Entry 6WDO (electron microscopy, 3.60 A resolution); this record covers chains O and P of the 20 polymer chains in the assembly.

== Chain O ==
Protein: Calcium uniporter protein, mitochondrial
Organism: Homo sapiens
Reference sequence: Q8NE86 (MCU_HUMAN), isoform Q8NE86-3; residues 74-346 here correspond to UniProt positions 25-297 (UniProt number = residue number - 49)
Sequence (273 residues; each row starts with the number of its first residue):
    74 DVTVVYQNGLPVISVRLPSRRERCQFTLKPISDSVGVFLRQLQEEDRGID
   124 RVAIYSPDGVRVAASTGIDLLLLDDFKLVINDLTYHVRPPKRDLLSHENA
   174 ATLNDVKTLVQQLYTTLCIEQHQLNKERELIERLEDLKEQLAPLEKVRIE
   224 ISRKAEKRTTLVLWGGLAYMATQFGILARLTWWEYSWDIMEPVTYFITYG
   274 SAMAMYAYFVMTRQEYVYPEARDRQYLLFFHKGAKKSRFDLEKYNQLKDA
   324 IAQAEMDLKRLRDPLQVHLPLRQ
Not modelled in the structure: 74, 165-171, 337-346
Metal / ion sites: Ca2+: Glu264 (shared with 1 residue of chain I; 1 residue of chain K; 1 residue of chain M)

== Chain P ==
Protein: Essential MCU regulator, mitochondrial
Organism: Homo sapiens
Reference sequence: Q9H4I9 (EMRE_HUMAN); numbering as in UniProt (aligned over 48-100)
Sequence (53 residues; each row starts with the number of its first residue):
    48 VIVTRSGAILPKPVKMSFGLLRVFSIVIPFLYVGTLISKNFAALLEEHDI
    98 FVP
Not modelled in the structure: 99-100
Swiss-Prot annotation at these positions:
  - motif: Gly81 to Ser85 (GXXXX[G/A/S])
  - mutagenesis: Pro58 (P58W: Abolished interaction with MCU), Lys59 (K59W: Abolished interaction with MCU), Pro60 (P60A/W: Abolished interaction with MCU), Leu67 to Val70 (Does not affect interaction with MCU), Gly81 (G81W: Abolishes calcium uptake into mitochondria), Leu83 (L83W: Promotes association with MCU, protecting SMDT1/EMRE from degradation by AFG3L2 and SP7), Ser85 (S85W: Abolishes calcium uptake into mitochondria. Promotes association with MCU, protecting SMDT1/EMRE from degradation by AFG3L2 and SP7)

== How chain O and chain P interact ==
Contacting residue pairs - 27 pairs, chain O then chain P:
  Trp237(O) with Val70(P), hydrophobic; Ile73(P), hydrophobic
  Leu240(O) with Val70(P), hydrophobic; Ile73(P), hydrophobic
  Ala241(O) with Ile73(P); Phe77(P), hydrophobic
  Ala244(O) with Val74(P); Phe77(P); Leu78(P)
  Thr245(O) with Phe77(P), hydrogen bond (backbone-backbone); Val80(P); Gly81(P)
  Phe247(O) with Leu78(P), hydrophobic
  Gly248(O) with Leu78(P); Gly81(P); Thr82(P), hydrogen bond (backbone-backbone)
  Ile249(O) with Gly81(P); Ile84(P), hydrophobic; Ser85(P)
  Arg252(O) with Thr82(P); Ser85(P); Lys86(P)
  Leu253(O) with Ser85(P)
  Glu257(O) with Ala89(P)
  Tyr258(O) with Leu92(P); Ile97(P); Phe98(P), hydrophobic
Also at the interface, not in a pair above, chain P (17 interface residues in all): Met63, Arg69

== Summary ==
12 residues of chain O face 17 of chain P across their interface, with 2 hydrogen bonds. The backbones
hydrogen-bond at Thr245(O)-Phe77(P) and Gly248(O)-Thr82(P). UniProt lists 10 mutagenesis sites on chain P.
Chain O is Calcium uniporter protein, mitochondrial and chain P is Essential MCU regulator, mitochondrial,
both from Homo sapiens; the structure, Cryo-EM structure of mitochondrial calcium uniporter holocomplex in
high Ca2+, was determined by electron microscopy, deposited together with 6WDN.
